8RVL - chains E and 4 of the 34 polymer chains in the assembly; structure by electron microscopy, 2.14 A resolution.

Chain E:
Protein: Proteasome subunit alpha type-5
Organism: Saccharomyces cerevisiae
UniProtKB: P32379 (PSA5_YEAST); numbering as in UniProt (aligned over 1-260)
Amino-acid sequence (260 residues; numbered 1 to 260; the number before each row is that of its first residue):
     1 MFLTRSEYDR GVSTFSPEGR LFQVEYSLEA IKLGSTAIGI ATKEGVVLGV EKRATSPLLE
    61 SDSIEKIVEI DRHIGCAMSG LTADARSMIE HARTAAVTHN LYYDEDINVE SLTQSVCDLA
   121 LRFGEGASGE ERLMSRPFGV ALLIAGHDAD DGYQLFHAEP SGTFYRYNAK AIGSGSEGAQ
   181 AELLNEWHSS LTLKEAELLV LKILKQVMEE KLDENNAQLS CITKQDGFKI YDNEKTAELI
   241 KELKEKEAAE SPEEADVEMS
Not modelled in the structure: 248-260

Chain 4:
Protein: Proteasome chaperone 1
Organism: Saccharomyces cerevisiae
UniProtKB: Q05778 (POC1_YEAST); numbering as in UniProt (aligned over 1-276)
Amino-acid sequence (276 residues; each row starts with the number of its first residue):
     1 MLFKQWNDLP EPKHLLDLPE ISKNLQSLEV CPVPKVEFPQ DLDVPQYSTA VITTKIMNPL
    61 FPKNLLQLTS IGEIKTTLTV KSPSLPQSSG KHSWNYDENF PNEVDPDQKN DTADETVYGF
   121 SFPIYSFGKT LLFSMEENFI SISPIFGNMI SRSIISQLAQ FSPDIIVIGT SDKIASMKVM
   181 TENECTLQPP EFITGFIGSV LTQLIVGPSK GLKFKCLVAP SEGPNGFEKL SLSDMGSLVD
   241 LCGQWLGFEP SRYSEECYRL WRCDSAAIGA QSGLYI
Not modelled in the structure: 41, 82-116, 221
From the paper describing this entry:
  - conformationally variable residues (loop rearrangement): Ala267 to Gly273

How chain E and chain 4 interact:
Pairs across the interface (45):
  Met1(E) with Pro189(4), hydrophobic; Pro190(4); Phe192(4), hydrophobic
  Phe2(E) with Phe192(4)
  Leu3(E) with Leu16(4), hydrophobic
  Thr4(E) with Lys13(4); Leu16(4)
  Arg5(E) with Glu11(4); Pro12(4), hydrogen bond (side chain-backbone); Lys13(4), hydrogen bond (backbone-backbone); Leu15(4), hydrogen bond (side chain-backbone); Leu16(4); Asp17(4), salt bridge
  Tyr8(E) with Glu222(4); Gly223(4), hydrogen bond (side chain-backbone)
  Ser16(E) with Glu222(4), hydrogen bond
  Pro17(E) with Glu222(4)
  Glu18(E) with Glu222(4), hydrogen bond (backbone-side chain)
  Gly19(E) with Tyr275(4), hydrogen bond (backbone-side chain)
  Arg20(E) with Glu222(4), salt bridge; Lys229(4); Leu230(4); Ser231(4); Tyr275(4)
  Phe22(E) with Glu222(4); Gly223(4); Lys229(4)
  Glu25(E) with Lys229(4), salt bridge; Gly269(4); Ala270(4), hydrogen bond (side chain-backbone)
  Tyr26(E) with Pro224(4)
  Leu28(E) with Gly269(4); Ala270(4), hydrophobic
  Lys32(E) with Asp264(4), hydrogen bond (side chain-backbone); Ser265(4)
  Arg132(E) with Met1(4)
  Ser161(E) with Gly273(4), hydrogen bond (side chain-backbone); Leu274(4)
  Thr163(E) with Gly273(4), hydrogen bond (side chain-backbone)
  Tyr165(E) with Ser272(4), hydrogen bond (side chain-backbone)
  Ser176(E) with Asp264(4), hydrogen bond
  Glu177(E) with Cys263(4)
  Leu184(E) with Arg259(4); Cys263(4), hydrophobic
  Asn185(E) with Arg259(4)
Interface residues without a listed pair, chain E (29 interface residues in all): Glu7, Arg10, Glu159, Ala171, Ala181
Interface residues without a listed pair, chain 4 (28 interface residues in all): Glu191, Thr194
From the paper, about this interface:
  - interface residues, chain E: Ser161(E), Thr163(E)
  - interface residues, chain 4: Ala267(4)

In short:
29 residues of chain E face 28 of chain 4 across their interface, with 13 hydrogen bonds and 3 salt bridges.
Among the polar pairs are Arg5(E)-Asp17(4), Arg20(E)-Glu222(4) and Glu25(E)-Lys229(4). The paper reports
interface residues Ser161(E), Thr163(E) and Ala267(4); conformational variability at Ala267(4).
Chain E is Proteasome subunit alpha type-5 and chain 4 is Proteasome chaperone 1, both from Saccharomyces
cerevisiae; the structure, Proteasomal late precursor complex from pre1-1, was determined by electron
microscopy (same publication as 8RVO, 8RVP, 8RVQ and 9GBK).
